Entry 8FNM (electron microscopy, 2.80 A resolution); this record covers chains A and E of the 12 polymer chains in the assembly.

# Chain A
Molecule: Lamina-associated polypeptide 2, isoforms beta/gamma, Integrase
Organism: Homo sapiens
Notes: EC 2.7.7.-, 3.1.-.-
UniProt: chimeric construct of P42167, P12497: residues -55 to -3 from P42167 (LAP2B_HUMAN) positions 48-100 (UniProt number = residue number + 103); residues 1-288 from P12497 positions 1148-1435 (UniProt number = residue number + 1147)
Amino-acid sequence (364 residues; each row starts with the number of its first residue; numbers below 1 keep their minus sign (Gly-75 is residue -75)):
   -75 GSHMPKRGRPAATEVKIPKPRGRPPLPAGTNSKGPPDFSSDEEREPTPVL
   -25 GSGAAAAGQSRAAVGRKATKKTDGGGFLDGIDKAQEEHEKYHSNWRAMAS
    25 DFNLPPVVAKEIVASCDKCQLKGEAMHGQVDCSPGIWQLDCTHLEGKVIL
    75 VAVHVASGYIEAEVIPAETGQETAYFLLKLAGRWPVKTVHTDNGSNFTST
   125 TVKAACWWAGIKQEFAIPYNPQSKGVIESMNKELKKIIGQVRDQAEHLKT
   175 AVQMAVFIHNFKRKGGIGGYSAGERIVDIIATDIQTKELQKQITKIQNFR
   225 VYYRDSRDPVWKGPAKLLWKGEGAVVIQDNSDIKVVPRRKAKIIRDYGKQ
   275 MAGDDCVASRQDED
Unresolved in the structure: -75 to 0, 229-235, 269-288
Sequence notes: expression tag (-75 to -56); conflict Gly-54 (Asn49 in P42167), Gln-17 (Arg86 in P42167); linker (-2 to 0); engineered mutation Ala140 (Gly1287 in P12497), Lys148 (Gln1295 in P12497)
Ion coordination: Zn2+: His12, His16, Cys40, Cys43; Mg2+ site 1: Asp64, Asp116 (together with Dolutegravir); Mg2+ site 2: Asp64, Glu152 (together with Dolutegravir)
Residues lining bound ligands: Dolutegravir: Asp64, Cys65, Asp116, Asn117, Gly118, Tyr143, Pro145, Gln146, Lys148, Glu152, Asn155
Swiss-Prot annotation at these positions:
  - modified residue: Thr-46 (Phosphothreonine), Ser-44 (Phosphoserine), Ser-37 (Phosphoserine), Ser-36 (Phosphoserine), Thr-29 (Phosphothreonine), Ser-24 (Phosphoserine), Arg-15 (Omega-N-methylarginine)
  - zinc finger: Asp3 to Gln44 (Integrase-type)
  - DNA-binding region: Phe223 to Asp270 (Integrase-type)
  - binding site (Zn(2+)): His12, His16, Cys40, Cys43
  - binding site (Mg(2+)): Asp64, Asp116, Glu152
What the authors report for this chain:
  - contacts within the chain: Lys148-Glu152 (salt bridge)
  - catalytic residues: Glu152 (citing earlier work)
  - mutagenesis - E138K: unchanged catalytic activity
  - mutagenesis - G140A (3- to 5-fold), Q148K (5- to 10-fold): decreased catalytic activity
  - mutagenesis - Q148K: decreased growth

# Chain E
Molecule: 27-nt DNA strand
Sequence (27 nucleotides; numbered 15 to 41; the number before each row is that of its first residue):
    15 ACTGCTAGAGATTTTCCCGCCCACGCT
Unresolved in the structure: 34-41

# Interface between chain A and chain E
Pairs across the interface - 25 pairs, chain A then chain E:
  His51(A) with DG18(E), sugar contact
  Gly52(A) with DT17(E), hydrogen bond to the phosphate; DG18(E), hydrogen bond to the phosphate
  Gln53(A) with DT17(E), hydrogen bond to the base; DC19(E), phosphate contact
  Val54(A) with DG18(E), phosphate contact; DC19(E), hydrogen bond to the phosphate
  His114(A) with DT17(E), salt bridge to the phosphate
  Glu138(A) with DC16(E), phosphate contact
  Ala140(A) with DT17(E), phosphate contact
  Ile141(A) with DC16(E), phosphate contact; DT17(E), hydrogen bond to the phosphate
  Asn144(A) with DG18(E), hydrogen bond to the phosphate
  Gln146(A) with DG18(E), sugar contact
  Ser147(A) with DT17(E), hydrogen bond to the phosphate
  Gly149(A) with DG18(E), hydrogen bond to the base; DC19(E), sugar contact
  Val150(A) with DC19(E), sugar contact
  Glu152(A) with DG18(E), base contact
  Ser153(A) with DC19(E), hydrogen bond to the base; DT20(E), hydrogen bond to the sugar
  Met154(A) with DA21(E), phosphate contact
  Lys156(A) with DT20(E), hydrogen bond to the base
  Glu157(A) with DA21(E), sugar contact
  His183(A) with DA21(E), phosphate contact
Also at the interface, not in a pair above, chain A (21 interface residues in all): Val79, Arg187
Also at the interface, not in a pair above, chain E (7 interface residues in all): DG22

# Overview
Chain A and chain E form an interface of 21 and 7 residues respectively; the contacts include 11 hydrogen
bonds and 1 salt bridge. Among the polar pairs are Gln53(A)-DT17(E), Gly149(A)-DG18(E) and Ser153(A)-DC19(E).
Bound to chain A: Dolutegravir. From the paper: the catalytic residue Glu152(A); G140A and Q148K of chain A
reduce catalytic activity.
Chain A is Lamina-associated polypeptide 2, isoforms beta/gamma, Integrase (Homo sapiens) and chain E is a
27-nt DNA strand; the structure, Structure of G140A/Q148K HIV-1 intasome with Dolutegravir bound, was
determined by electron microscopy (same publication as 8FND, 8FNG, 8FNH, 8FNJ, 8FNL, 8FNO, 8FNP and 8FNQ).
